PDB entry 8YGP | electron microscopy, 4.40 A resolution (low resolution: residue-level contacts below are approximate; hydrogen-bond / salt-bridge calls are withheld) | chains A and C of the 8 polymer chains in the assembly

[Chain A]
Molecule: SIR2-like domain-containing protein
From: Bacillus subtilis A29
UniProt: D4G637 (D4G637_BACNB); numbering as in UniProt (aligned over 1-1005)
Sequence (1005 residues; numbered 1 to 1005; the number before each row is that of its first residue):
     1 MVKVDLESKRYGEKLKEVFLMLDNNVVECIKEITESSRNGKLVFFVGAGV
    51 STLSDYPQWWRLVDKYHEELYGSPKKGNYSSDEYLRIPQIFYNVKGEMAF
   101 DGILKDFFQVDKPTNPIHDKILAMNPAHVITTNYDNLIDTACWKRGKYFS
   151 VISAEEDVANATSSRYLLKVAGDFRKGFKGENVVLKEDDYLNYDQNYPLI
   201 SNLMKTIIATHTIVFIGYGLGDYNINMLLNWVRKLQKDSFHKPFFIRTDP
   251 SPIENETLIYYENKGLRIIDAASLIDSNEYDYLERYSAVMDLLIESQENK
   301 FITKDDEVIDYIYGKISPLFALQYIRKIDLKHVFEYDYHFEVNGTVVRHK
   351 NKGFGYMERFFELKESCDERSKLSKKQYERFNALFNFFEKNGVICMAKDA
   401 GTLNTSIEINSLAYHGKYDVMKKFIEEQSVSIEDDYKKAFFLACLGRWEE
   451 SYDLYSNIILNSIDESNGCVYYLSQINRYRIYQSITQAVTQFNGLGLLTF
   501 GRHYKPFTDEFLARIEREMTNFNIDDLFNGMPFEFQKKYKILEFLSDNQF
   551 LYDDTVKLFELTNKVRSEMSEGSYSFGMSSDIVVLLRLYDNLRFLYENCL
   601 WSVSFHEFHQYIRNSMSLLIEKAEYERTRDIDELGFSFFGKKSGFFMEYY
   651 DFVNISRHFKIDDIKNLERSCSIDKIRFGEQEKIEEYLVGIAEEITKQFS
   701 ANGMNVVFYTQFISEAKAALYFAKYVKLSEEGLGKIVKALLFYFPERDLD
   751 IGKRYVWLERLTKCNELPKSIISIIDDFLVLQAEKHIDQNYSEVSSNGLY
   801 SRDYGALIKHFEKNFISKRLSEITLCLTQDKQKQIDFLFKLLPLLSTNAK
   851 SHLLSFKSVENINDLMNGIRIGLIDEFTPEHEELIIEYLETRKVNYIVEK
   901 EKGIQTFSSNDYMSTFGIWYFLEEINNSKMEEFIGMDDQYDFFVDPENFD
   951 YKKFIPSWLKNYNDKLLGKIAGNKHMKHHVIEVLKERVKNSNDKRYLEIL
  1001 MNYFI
Not modelled in the structure: 1-22
Differences from the reference sequence: engineered mutation Ala171 (His in D4G637)
What the authors report for this chain:
  - catalytic residues: Ser51, Asn133, Asp135 (by similarity / conservation)
  - mutagenesis - N133A/H171A, H171A: abolished catalytic activity on SPR TTP
  - mutagenesis - H171A: increased growth in response to TTP

[Chain C]
Molecule: SPR
From: Bacillus subtilis A29
UniProt: A0A162TY69 (A0A162TY69_BACIU); residues 1-264 here = UniProt positions 1-264
Sequence (264 residues; each row starts with the number of its first residue):
     1 MKTVIQDTADVYFKRKSDGKLVFTAEAQTASFSQAISEEKLRGGIGNKPL
    51 YILKSEKEINLTVKNAFFDLEWLAMTQGETIQEETKVKVFDREHGLIVDD
   101 TNKVTLKGKPVSDVTFYNKKGLTYKIAVSTDGTYTIPTAFAAAKDKLTAV
   151 YQIEKVGRRLAIKASKFSERYEVEYRTIAYNPDTEEVYSDIYIQFPNVSP
   201 SGEFEMSLENGNALAPEIKFEALADTDTDEMAVVIEASRDENTAAPVEDT
   251 TGSTQSSDLGGTTE
Not modelled in the structure: 79-167, 241-264

[Chain A / chain C interface]
Contacting residue pairs - 39 pairs, chain A then chain C:
  His339(A) - Ala213(C)
  Gly401(A) - Gln6(C)
  Thr402(A) - Gln6(C)
  Leu403(A) - Val4(C)
  Leu403(A) - Ile5(C)
  Leu403(A) - Gln6(C)
  Asn404(A) - Met1(C)
  Asn404(A) - Val4(C)
  Asn404(A) - Ile5(C)
  Thr405(A) - Met1(C)
  Thr405(A) - Lys2(C)
  Thr405(A) - Thr3(C)
  Thr405(A) - Val4(C)
  Ser406(A) - Met1(C)
  Ser406(A) - Lys2(C)
  Ile407(A) - Lys2(C)
  Ile407(A) - Thr3(C)
  Ile407(A) - Val4(C)
  Glu408(A) - Lys2(C)
  Glu571(A) - Ser33(C)
  Glu571(A) - Gln34(C)
  Ser573(A) - Ser31(C)
  Ser573(A) - Phe32(C)
  Ser573(A) - Ser33(C)
  Tyr574(A) - Ala30(C)
  Tyr574(A) - Ser31(C)
  Tyr574(A) - Phe32(C)
  Ser575(A) - Ala30(C)
  Phe576(A) - Gln28(C)
  Phe576(A) - Thr29(C)
  Phe576(A) - Ala30(C)
  Gly577(A) - Asp7(C)
  Ser579(A) - Thr29(C)
  Asp632(A) - Gln34(C)
  Leu634(A) - Phe32(C)
  Phe638(A) - Thr177(C)
  Phe638(A) - Ile193(C)
  Lys641(A) - Pro182(C)
  Tyr650(A) - Lys2(C)
Other interface residues (no listed pair), chain A (26 interface residues in all): His349, Met578, Ser637, Phe639, Glu648
Other interface residues (no listed pair), chain C (21 interface residues in all): Ile36, Ile191, Asn212

[In short]
26 residues of chain A face 21 of chain C across their interface. From the paper: catalytic residues Ser51(A),
Asn133(A) and Asp135(A); N133A/H171A and H171A of chain A abolish catalytic activity on SPR TTP.
Chain A is SIR2-like domain-containing protein and chain C is SPR, both from Bacillus subtilis A29; the
structure, The tetramer Structure of DSR2-SPR with NAD, was determined by electron microscopy together with
8YGC, 8YGF, 8YGK, 8YGN and 8YGO from the same study.
